PDB entry 4B7J | X-ray diffraction, 2.42 A resolution | chain A

Chain A:
Molecule: Neuraminidase
Source organism: Influenza A virus
Reference sequence: F8UU09 (F8UU09_9INFA); residue numbers follow UniProt; this construct covers 1-469
Amino-acid sequence (469 residues; row label = number of the first residue in the row):
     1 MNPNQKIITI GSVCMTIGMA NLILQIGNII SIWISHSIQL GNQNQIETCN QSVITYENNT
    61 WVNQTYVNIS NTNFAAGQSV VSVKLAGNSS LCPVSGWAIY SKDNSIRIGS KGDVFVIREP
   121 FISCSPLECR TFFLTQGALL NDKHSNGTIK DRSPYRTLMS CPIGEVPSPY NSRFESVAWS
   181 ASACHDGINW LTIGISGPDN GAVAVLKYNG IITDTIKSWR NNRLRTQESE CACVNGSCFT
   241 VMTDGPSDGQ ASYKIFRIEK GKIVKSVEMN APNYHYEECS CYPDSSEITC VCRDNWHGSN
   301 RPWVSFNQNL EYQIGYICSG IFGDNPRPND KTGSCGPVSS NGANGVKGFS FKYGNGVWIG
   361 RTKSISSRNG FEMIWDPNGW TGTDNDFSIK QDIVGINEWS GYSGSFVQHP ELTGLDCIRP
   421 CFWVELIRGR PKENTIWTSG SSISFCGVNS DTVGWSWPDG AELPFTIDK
Not modelled in the structure: 1-82
Cystine bridges: C92-C417, C124-C129, C184-C231, C233-C238, C279-C292, C281-C290, C318-C335, C421-C446
Metal / ion sites: Ca2+: D294, G298, D324, G342, N344
Small-molecule neighbours:
  - Oseltamivir carboxylate (G39; (3R,4R,5S)-4-(acetylamino)-5-amino-3-(pentan-3-yloxy)cyclohex-1-ene-1-carboxylic acid): R118, E119, D151, R152, W179, S180, R223, R225, E228, S247, E277, E278, R293, N295, G345, R368, Y402
  - N-acetylglucosamine (NAG; 2-acetamido-2-deoxy-beta-D-glucopyranose), molecule 1: K84, N235, Q308
  - N-acetylglucosamine (NAG), molecule 2: K143, N146, I436
Reported in the primary citation:
  - binding site for Oseltamivir carboxylate: D151, R152
  - conformationally variable residues (side-chain flip): R223, S247

Overview:
Ligands of chain A: N-acetylglucosamine and Oseltamivir carboxylate. D294, G298, D324, G342 and N344
coordinate Ca2+. From the paper: a binding site for Oseltamivir carboxylate at D151 and R152; conformational
variability at R223 and S247.
Chain A is Neuraminidase (Influenza A virus); the structure, H1N1 2009 Pandemic Influenza Virus: Resistance of
the I223R Neuraminidase Mutant Explained by Kinetic and Structural ..., was determined by X-ray diffraction
together with 4B7M, 4B7N, 4B7Q and 4B7R from the same study.
